PDB entry 7U0F | electron microscopy, 3.53 A resolution | chains A and J of the 10 polymer chains in the assembly

== Chain A ==
Protein: Tubulin alpha-1A chain
From: Sus scrofa
Reference sequence: P02550 (TBA1A_PIG); residues 1-451 here = UniProt positions 1-451
Chain sequence (451 residues; numbered 1 to 451; the number before each row is that of its first residue):
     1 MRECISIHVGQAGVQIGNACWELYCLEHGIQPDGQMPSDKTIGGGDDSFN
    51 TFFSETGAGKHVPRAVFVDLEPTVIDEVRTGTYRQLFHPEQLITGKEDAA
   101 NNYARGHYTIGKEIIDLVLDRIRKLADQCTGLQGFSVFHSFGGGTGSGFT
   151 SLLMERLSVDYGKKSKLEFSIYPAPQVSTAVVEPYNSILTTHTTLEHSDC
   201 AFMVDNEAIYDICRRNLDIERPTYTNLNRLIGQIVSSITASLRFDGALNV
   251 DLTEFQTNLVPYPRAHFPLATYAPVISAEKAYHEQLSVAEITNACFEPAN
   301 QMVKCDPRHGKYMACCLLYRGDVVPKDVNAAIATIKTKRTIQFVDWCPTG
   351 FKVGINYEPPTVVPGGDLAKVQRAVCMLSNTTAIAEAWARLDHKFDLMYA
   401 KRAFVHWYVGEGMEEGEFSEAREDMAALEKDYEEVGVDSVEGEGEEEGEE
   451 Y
Unresolved in the structure: 1, 441-451
UniProt features mapped onto this chain:
  - active site: Glu254
  - binding site (GTP): Gly10, Gln11, Ala12, Gln15, Glu71, Ala99, Ser140, Gly143, Gly144, Thr145, Gly146, Thr179, Glu183, Asn206, Tyr224, Asn228, Leu252
  - binding site (Mg(2+)): Glu71
  - site: Tyr451 (Involved in polymerization)
  - modified residue: Lys40 (N6-acetyllysine), Tyr282 (3'-nitrotyrosine), Ser439 (Phosphoserine), Glu443 (5-glutamyl polyglutamate), Glu445 (5-glutamyl polyglutamate), Tyr451 (3'-nitrotyrosine)
  - natural variant: Ala265 (A265G; A265I), Thr271 to Ala273 (sequence variant, change not given here)
From the paper describing this entry:
  - conformationally variable residues (loop rearrangement): His283

== Chain J ==
Protein: Protein Rev
From: Human immunodeficiency virus 1
Reference sequence: P04616 (REV_HV1B1); numbering as in UniProt (aligned over 1-116)
Chain sequence (116 residues; each row starts with the number of its first residue):
     1 MAGRSGDSDEDLLKAVRLIKFLYQSNPPPNPEGTRQARRNRRRRWRERQR
    51 QIHSISERILSTYLGRSAEPVPLQLPPLERLTLDCNEDCGTSGTQGVGSP
   101 QILVESPTVLESGAKE
Unresolved in the structure: 1-12, 64-116

== Interface between chain A and chain J ==
Contacting residue pairs - 7 pairs, chain A then chain J:
  Arg264(A) with Arg39(J); Arg43(J)
  Asp424(A) with Arg43(J), salt bridge
  Lys430(A) with Arg35(J)
  Asp431(A) with Arg39(J), salt bridge
  Glu434(A) with Arg35(J), salt bridge; Gln36(J), hydrogen bond
Also at the interface, not in a pair above, chain A (7 interface residues in all): Glu420, Glu423
Also at the interface, not in a pair above, chain J (6 interface residues in all): Thr34, Arg42
From the paper, about this interface:
  - specific contacts: Asp431(A)-Arg39(J) (salt bridge), Glu434(A)-Arg35(J) (hydrogen bond)
  - interface residues, chain A: Glu434(A)

== In short ==
7 residues of chain A face 6 of chain J across their interface; the contacts include 1 hydrogen bond and 3
salt bridges. Polar contacts include Asp424(A)-Arg43(J), Asp431(A)-Arg39(J) and Glu434(A)-Arg35(J). The paper
describes a salt bridge between Asp431(A) and Arg39(J); a hydrogen bond between Glu434(A) and Arg35(J). The
paper reports the interface residue Glu434(A); conformational variability at His283(A).
Here chain A is Tubulin alpha-1A chain (Sus scrofa) and chain J is Protein Rev (Human immunodeficiency virus
1). Entry 7U0F (HIV-1 Rev in complex with tubulin) was determined by electron microscopy.
